Entry 6B5T (X-ray diffraction, 2.22 A resolution); this record covers chains H and L of the 3 polymer chains in the assembly.

Chain H:
Molecule: CIS42 Fab Heavy chain
From: Homo sapiens
Notes: antibody fragment or engineered binder
Amino-acid sequence (222 residues; each row starts with the number of its first residue; a row labelled like 82A-82C holds insertion residues (82A, then the next letters in order)):
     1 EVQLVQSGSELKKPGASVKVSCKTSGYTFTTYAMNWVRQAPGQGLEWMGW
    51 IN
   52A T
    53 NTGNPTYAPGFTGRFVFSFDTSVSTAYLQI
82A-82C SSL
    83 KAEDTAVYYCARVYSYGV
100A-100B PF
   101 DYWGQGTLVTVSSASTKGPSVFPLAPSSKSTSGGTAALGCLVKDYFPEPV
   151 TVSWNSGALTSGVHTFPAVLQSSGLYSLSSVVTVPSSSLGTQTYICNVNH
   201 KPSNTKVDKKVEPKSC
Not modelled in the structure: 127-133, 214-216
Modified positions: Glu1 (pyroglutamic acid; PCA)
Disulfide bonds: Cys22-Cys92, Cys140-Cys196

Chain L:
Molecule: CIS42 Fab Light chain
From: Homo sapiens
Notes: antibody fragment or engineered binder
Amino-acid sequence (216 residues; numbered 1 to 213 plus 4 insertion-coded residues; 1 number in that range is skipped by the numbering (no residue carries it; nothing is unmodelled there); the number before each row is that of its first residue; a row labelled like 27A-27C holds insertion residues (27A, then the next letters in order)):
     1 QSVLTQPAS
    11 VSGSPGQSITISCTATS
27A-27C SNV
    28 GSFNLVSWYQHHPGKAPKLIIHEVSKRPSGASNRFSGSKSGNTASLTISG
    78 LQAEDEADYYCCSYVGSD
   95A T
    96 WVFGGGTKLTVLGQPKAAPSVTLFPPSSEELQANKATLVCLISDFYPGAV
   146 TVAWKADSSPVKAGVETTTPSKQSNNKYAASSYLSLTPEQWKSHRSYSCQ
   196 VTHEGSTVEKTVAPTECS
Not modelled in the structure: 1, 211-213
Disulfide bonds: Cys23-Cys88, Cys135-Cys194

Interface between chain H and chain L:
Contacting residue pairs - 67 pairs, chain H then chain L:
  Val37(H) with Phe98(L), hydrophobic
  Gln39(H) with His38(L); Tyr87(L), hydrogen bond
  Gly44(H) with Tyr87(L)
  Leu45(H) with Tyr87(L); Phe98(L)
  Trp47(H) with Asp95(L); Thr95A(L); Trp96(L); Phe98(L)
  Trp50(H) with Asp95(L), hydrogen bond (side chain-backbone)
  Tyr91(H) with His38(L), hydrogen bond; Lys42(L); Pro44(L)
  Tyr98(H) with Leu32(L); Tyr91(L); Asp95(L), hydrogen bond; Trp96(L), hydrophobic
  Gly99(H) with His49(L), hydrogen bond (backbone-side chain); Glu50(L)
  Val100(H) with Leu46(L), hydrophobic; His49(L)
  Pro100A(H) with Ser34(L); Tyr36(L), hydrogen bond (backbone-side chain); Trp96(L)
  Phe100B(H) with Tyr36(L); Leu46(L); Cys89(L), hydrophobic; Trp96(L), hydrophobic; Phe98(L), hydrophobic
  Trp103(H) with Ala43(L), hydrophobic; Pro44(L); Phe98(L), hydrophobic
  Gly104(H) with Ala43(L)
  Phe122(H) with Ser122(L); Glu124(L); Glu125(L)
  Pro123(H) with Ser122(L); Glu124(L)
  Leu124(H) with Phe119(L), hydrophobic
  Ala125(H) with Phe119(L)
  Ala137(H) with Phe119(L)
  Leu141(H) with Thr132(L); Tyr178(L), hydrophobic
  Lys143(H) with Glu125(L), salt bridge; Lys130(L); Thr132(L), hydrogen bond
  His164(H) with Gln168(L); Ala174(L)
  Phe166(H) with Leu136(L), hydrophobic; Ile137(L); Ala175(L)
  Pro167(H) with Thr163(L); Ser166(L); Ser176(L)
  Ala168(H) with Thr163(L)
  Val169(H) with Glu161(L); Thr163(L); Tyr178(L), hydrophobic
  Leu170(H) with Glu161(L)
  Gln171(H) with Glu161(L)
  Ser172(H) with Glu161(L), hydrogen bond (backbone-side chain)
  Leu178(H) with Tyr178(L)
  Ser179(H) with Val134(L); Leu136(L); Tyr178(L), hydrogen bond
  Val181(H) with Leu136(L), hydrophobic
Also at the interface, not in a pair above, chain H (42 interface residues in all): Asn35, Gln43, Glu46, Thr58, Asp101, Gln105, Leu138, Asp144, Ser177, Lys209
Also at the interface, not in a pair above, chain L (38 interface residues in all): Gly99, Gly100, Ser138, Thr162

Summary:
42 residues of chain H and 38 residues of chain L are in contact, with 9 hydrogen bonds and 1 salt bridge.
Polar pairs include Lys143(H)-Glu125(L), Gln39(H)-Tyr87(L) and Trp50(H)-Asp95(L).
Here chain H is CIS42 Fab Heavy chain and chain L is CIS42 Fab Light chain, both from Homo sapiens. Entry 6B5T
(Structure of PfCSP peptide 29 with human antibody CIS42) was determined by X-ray diffraction (same
publication as 6B5P, 6B5R and 6B5S).
